Entry 7MBX (electron microscopy, 1.95 A resolution); this record covers chains P and R of the 6 polymer chains in the assembly.

== Chain P ==
Molecule: Cholecystokinin-8
UniProtKB: P06307 (CCKN_HUMAN); residues 1-8 here correspond to UniProt positions 96-103 (UniProt number = residue number + 95)
Chain sequence (9 residues; numbered 1 to 9; the number before each row is that of its first residue):
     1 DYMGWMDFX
Differences from the reference sequence: amidation (9)
Modified residues: Y2 (O-sulfo-L-tyrosine; TYS); NH2 (amino group) at position 9
Swiss-Prot annotation at these positions:
  - modified residue: Y2 (Sulfotyrosine), F8 (Phenylalanine amide)

== Chain R ==
Molecule: Cholecystokinin receptor type A
Organism: Homo sapiens
UniProtKB: P32238 (CCKAR_HUMAN); residues 2-428 here = UniProt positions 2-428
Chain sequence (435 residues; numbered 2 to 436; the number before each row is that of its first residue):
     2 DVVDSLLVNGSNITPPCELGLENETLFCLDQPRPSKEWQPAVQILLYSLI
    52 FLLSVLGNTLVITVLIRNKRMRTVTNIFLLSLAVSDLMLCLFCMPFNLIP
   102 NLLKDFIFGSAVCKTTTYFMGTSVSVSTFNLVAISLERYGAICKPLQSRV
   152 WQTKSHALKVIAATWCLSFTIMTPYPIYSNLVPFTKNNNQTANMCRFLLP
   202 NDVMQQSWHTFLLLILFLIPGIVMMVAYGLISLELYQGIKFEASQKKSAK
   252 ERKPSTTSSGKYEDSDGCYLQKTRPPRKLELRQLSTGSSSRANRIRSNSS
   302 AANLMAKKRVIRMLIVIVVLFFLCWMPIFSANAWRAYDTASAERRLSGTP
   352 ISFILLLSYTSSCVNPIIYCFMNKRFRLGFMATFPCCPNPGPPGARGEVG
   402 EEEEGGTTGASLSRFSYSHMSASVPPQHHHHHHHH
Unresolved in the structure: 2-37, 244-300, 387-436
Differences from the reference sequence: expression tag (429-436)
Disulfides: C114-C196
Swiss-Prot annotation at these positions:
  - lipidation: C387 (S-palmitoyl cysteine)
  - glycosylation (N-linked (GlcNAc...) asparagine): N10, N24, N190
From the paper describing this entry:
  - contacts within the chain: R139-Y229, W326-F330, Y229-Y370 (water-mediated contact)

== Interface between chain P and chain R ==
Pairs across the interface - 48 pairs, chain P then chain R:
  D1(P) with F185(R); M195(R)
  Y2(P) with P101(R); N102(R); K105(R); D106(R); F185(R); M195(R); C196(R); R197(R)
  M3(P) with M195(R); R197(R), hydrogen bond (backbone-side chain); E344(R); S348(R)
  G4(P) with R197(R), hydrogen bond (backbone-side chain); E344(R); S348(R), hydrogen bond (backbone-side chain)
  W5(P) with R197(R); A332(R); N333(R); R336(R); A343(R); E344(R); L347(R), hydrophobic; S348(R); I352(R), hydrophobic
  M6(P) with F97(R); N98(R); M121(R), hydrophobic; C196(R); R197(R)
  D7(P) with Y176(R), hydrogen bond; F198(R); H210(R), salt bridge; I329(R); N333(R), hydrogen bond (backbone-side chain); R336(R), salt bridge
  F8(P) with C94(R); N98(R); M121(R); G122(R); Y176(R); L356(R); Y360(R), hydrogen bond (backbone-side chain)
  NH2_9(P) with N98(R), hydrogen bond (backbone-side chain); M121(R); L356(R); Y360(R), hydrogen bond (backbone-side chain)
Interface residues without a listed pair, chain R (34 interface residues in all): F107, T118, V125, N194, L213, L217, F330
From the paper, about this interface:
  - residue pairs: Y2(P)-R197(R), Y2(P)-C196(R) (hydrogen bond), Y2(P)-N98(R), W5(P)-N333(R) (hydrogen bond), W5(P)-I352(R) (hydrophobic contact), D7(P)-H210(R) (salt bridge), D7(P)-R336(R) (salt bridge), D7(P)-Y176(R) (hydrogen bond), F8(P)-C94(R) (hydrogen bond), F8(P)-N98(R), F8(P)-Y360(R) (hydrogen bond), F8(P)-L356(R) (hydrophobic contact), F8(P)-F330(R) (pi stacking), F97(R)-M6(P), P101(R)-Y2(P), K105(R)-Y2(P), D106(R)-Y2(P), T118(R)-M6(P), M121(R)-M6(P), F185(R)-D1(P), M195(R)-M3(P), R197(R)-M3(P), F198(R)-D7(P), N333(R)-D7(P), E344(R)-M3(P), L347(R)-W5(P), S348(R)-G4(P)

== In short ==
9 residues of chain P face 34 of chain R across their interface; the contacts include 8 hydrogen bonds and 2
salt bridges. Among the polar pairs are D7(P)-H210(R), D7(P)-R336(R) and M3(P)-R197(R). The paper describes
contacts between Y2(P) and R197(R), Y2(P) and N98(R) and F8(P) and N98(R) among others; hydrogen bonds between
Y2(P) and C196(R), W5(P) and N333(R) and D7(P) and Y176(R) among others; hydrophobic contacts between W5(P)
and I352(R) and F8(P) and L356(R). The paper reports contacts within the chain involving Y229(R), R139(R) and
F330(R) among others.
Here chain P is Cholecystokinin-8 and chain R is Cholecystokinin receptor type A (Homo sapiens). Entry 7MBX
(Human Cholecystokinin 1 receptor (CCK1R) Gs complex) was determined by electron microscopy (same publication
as 7MBY).
